Entry 5VWW (X-ray diffraction, 2.80 A resolution); this record covers chains A and B of the 4 polymer chains in the assembly.

== Chain A (and B) ==
Molecule: Bcl-2 homologous antagonist/killer
From: Homo sapiens
Notes: chain B of this document is another copy of the same molecule, construct and numbering; everything in this record applies to it too
UniProt: Q16611 (BAK_HUMAN); residue numbers follow UniProt; this construct covers 23-186
Amino-acid sequence (170 residues; row label = number of the first residue in the row):
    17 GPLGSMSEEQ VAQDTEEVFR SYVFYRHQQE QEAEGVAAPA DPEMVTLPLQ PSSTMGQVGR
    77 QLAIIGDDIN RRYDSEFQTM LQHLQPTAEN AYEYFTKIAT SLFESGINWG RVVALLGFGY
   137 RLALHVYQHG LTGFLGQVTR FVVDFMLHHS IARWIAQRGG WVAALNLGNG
Not modelled in the structure: 17-18, 51-66, 182-186 (chain B: 17-22, 46-66, 186)
Differences from the reference sequence: expression tag (17-22); engineered mutation Ser166 (Cys in Q16611)
UniProt features mapped onto this chain:
  - motif: Val74 to Arg88 (BH3), Ser117 to Tyr136 (BH1), Arg169 to Gly184 (BH2)
  - binding site (Zn(2+)): Asp160, His164
  - mutagenesis: His164 (H164A: Strongly reduced zinc binding and homodimerization)

== Chain A / chain B interface ==
Contacting residue pairs - 87 pairs, chain A then chain B:
  Met22(A) - Ala172(B)
  Met22(A) - Gly175(B)
  Met22(A) - Gly176(B)
  Ser23(A) - Ala172(B)
  Glu24(A) - Ala168(B)
  Glu24(A) - Arg169(B)
  Glu25(A) - Leu163(B)
  Val27(A) - Ala168(B)
  Val27(A) - Ile171(B)  hydrophobic
  Val27(A) - Ala172(B)
  Val27(A) - Trp177(B)
  Ala28(A) - Val159(B)
  Ala28(A) - Leu163(B)  hydrophobic
  Asp30(A) - Trp177(B)
  Thr31(A) - Val159(B)
  Thr31(A) - Met162(B)
  Thr31(A) - Trp177(B)  hydrogen bond
  Glu32(A) - Thr155(B)
  Glu32(A) - Val159(B)
  Val34(A) - Trp177(B)  hydrophobic
  Phe35(A) - Thr155(B)
  Val39(A) - Leu151(B)  hydrophobic
  Met71(A) - Trp177(B)  hydrophobic
  Met71(A) - Val178(B)  hydrophobic
  Val74(A) - Trp177(B)
  Val74(A) - Ala180(B)  hydrophobic
  Val74(A) - Leu181(B)  hydrophobic
  Gln77(A) - Leu181(B)
  Leu78(A) - Trp177(B)  hydrophobic
  Tyr108(A) - Phe157(B)  hydrophobic
  Phe111(A) - Val158(B)  hydrophobic
  Ala115(A) - Phe161(B)  hydrophobic
  Thr116(A) - His165(B)
  Phe119(A) - Ile167(B)  hydrophobic
  Ile123(A) - Ser166(B)
  Ile123(A) - Ile167(B)  hydrophobic
  Ile123(A) - Trp170(B)
  Asn124(A) - Trp170(B)
  Trp125(A) - Trp170(B)
  Trp125(A) - Ile171(B)  hydrophobic
  Trp125(A) - Gly176(B)
  Trp125(A) - Ala179(B)  hydrophobic
  Val128(A) - Trp177(B)  hydrophobic
  Ala139(A) - Phe150(B)
  Tyr143(A) - Tyr143(B)  hydrogen bond (backbone-side chain)
  Tyr143(A) - Gln144(B)
  Tyr143(A) - Leu147(B)
  Gln144(A) - Tyr143(B)  hydrogen bond (backbone-side chain)
  Leu147(A) - Tyr143(B)
  Phe150(A) - Ala139(B)
  Phe150(A) - Val142(B)  hydrophobic
  Leu151(A) - Val39(B)  hydrophobic
  Val154(A) - Gly135(B)
  Val154(A) - Ala139(B)  hydrophobic
  Thr155(A) - Glu32(B)
  Thr155(A) - Phe35(B)
  Phe157(A) - Tyr108(B)  hydrophobic
  Phe157(A) - Phe111(B)
  Val158(A) - Phe35(B)  hydrophobic
  Val159(A) - Ala28(B)
  Val159(A) - Thr31(B)
  Val159(A) - Glu32(B)
  Asp160(A) - Tyr108(B)  hydrogen bond
  Phe161(A) - Ala115(B)
  Phe161(A) - Thr116(B)
  Phe161(A) - Phe119(B)  hydrophobic
  Met162(A) - Thr31(B)
  His165(A) - Thr116(B)
  Ile167(A) - Phe119(B)  hydrophobic
  Ile167(A) - Ile123(B)  hydrophobic
  Ala168(A) - Val27(B)  hydrophobic
  Arg169(A) - Glu24(B)
  Trp170(A) - Ile123(B)  hydrophobic
  Trp170(A) - Asn124(B)
  Trp170(A) - Trp125(B)
  Ile171(A) - Val27(B)  hydrophobic
  Ala172(A) - Ser23(B)
  Ala172(A) - Val27(B)  hydrophobic
  Arg174(A) - Trp125(B)
  Gly176(A) - Trp125(B)
  Trp177(A) - Val27(B)  hydrogen bond (side chain-backbone)
  Trp177(A) - Asp30(B)
  Trp177(A) - Thr31(B)  hydrogen bond
  Trp177(A) - Met71(B)  hydrophobic
  Ala179(A) - Trp125(B)  hydrophobic
  Ala180(A) - Val74(B)  hydrophobic
  Leu181(A) - Gln77(B)
Other interface residues (no listed pair), chain A (65 interface residues in all): Thr70, Gln73, Ile81, Thr112, Leu131, Leu132, Gly135, Leu140, Val142, Gly146, Leu163, Ser166, Val178
Other interface residues (no listed pair), chain B (63 interface residues in all): Val34, Gln73, Ala104, Ala107, Thr112, Val128, Leu131, Leu132, Gly146, Val154, Asp160, Arg174, Leu183

== Summary ==
65 residues of chain A face 63 of chain B across their interface, with 6 hydrogen bonds. Polar pairs include
Thr31(A)-Trp177(B), Tyr143(A)-Tyr143(B) and Gln144(A)-Tyr143(B). Curated annotation (UniProt) lists
Zn2+-binding residues Asp160(A) and His164(A) and one mutagenesis site on chain A.
Both chains are Bcl-2 homologous antagonist/killer (Homo sapiens). Entry 5VWW (Bak core latch dimer in complex
with Bim-RT - Tetragonal) was determined by X-ray diffraction (same publication as 5VWV, 5VWX, 5VWY, 5VWZ,
5VX0, 5VX2 and 5VX3).
